Entry 5Z2E (X-ray diffraction, 1.80 A resolution); this record covers chain A.

# Chain A
Molecule: Dihydrodipicolinate reductase
From: Paenisporosarcina sp. TG-14
Chain sequence (265 residues; row label = number of the first residue in the row; numbering starts at 0):
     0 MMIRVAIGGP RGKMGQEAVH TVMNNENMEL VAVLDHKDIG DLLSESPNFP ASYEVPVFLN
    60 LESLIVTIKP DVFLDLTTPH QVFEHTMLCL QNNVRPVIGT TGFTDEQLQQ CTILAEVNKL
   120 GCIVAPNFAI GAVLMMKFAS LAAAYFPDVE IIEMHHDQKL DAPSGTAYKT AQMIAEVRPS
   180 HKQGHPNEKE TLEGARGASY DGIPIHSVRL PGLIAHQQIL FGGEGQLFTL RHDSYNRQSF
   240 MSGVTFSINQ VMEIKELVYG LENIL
Residues lining bound ligands: pyridine-2,6-dicarboxylic acid (PDC): His154, His155, Lys158, Ser163, Gly164, Thr165, Ala214
From the paper describing this entry:
  - mutagenesis - D37A: increased catalytic activity
  - catalytic residues: Lys158 (citing earlier work)
  - mutagenesis - K158A: abolished catalytic activity

# In short
Ligands of chain A: pyridine-2,6-dicarboxylic acid. The paper reports the catalytic residue Lys158; D37A
increases catalytic activity.
Chain A is Dihydrodipicolinate reductase (Paenisporosarcina sp. TG-14); the structure, Dipicolinate bound
Dihydrodipicolinate reductase from Paenisporosarcina sp. TG-14, was determined by X-ray diffraction together
with 5Z2D and 5Z2F from the same study.
